PDB entry 8W9F | electron microscopy, 4.40 A resolution (low resolution: residue-level contacts below are approximate; hydrogen-bond / salt-bridge calls are withheld) | chains e and j of the 17 polymer chains in the assembly

== Chain e ==
Name: Histone H3.1
Source organism: Homo sapiens
UniProtKB: P68431 (H31_HUMAN); residues 0-135 here correspond to UniProt positions 1-136 (UniProt number = residue number + 1)
Chain sequence (136 residues; row label = number of the first residue in the row; numbering starts at 0):
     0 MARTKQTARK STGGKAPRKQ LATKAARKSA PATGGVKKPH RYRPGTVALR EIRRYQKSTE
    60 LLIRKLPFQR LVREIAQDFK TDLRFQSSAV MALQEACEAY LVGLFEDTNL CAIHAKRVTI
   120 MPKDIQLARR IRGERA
Disordered / not traced: 0-36
UniProt features mapped onto this chain:
  - modified residue: Arg2 (Asymmetric dimethylarginine), Thr3 (Phosphothreonine), Lys4 (Allysine), Gln5 (5-glutamyl dopamine), Thr6 (Phosphothreonine), Arg8 (Citrulline), Lys9 (N6,N6,N6-trimethyllysine), Ser10 (ADP-ribosylserine), Thr11 (Phosphothreonine), Lys14 (N6-(2-hydroxyisobutyryl)lysine), Arg17 (Asymmetric dimethylarginine), Lys18 (N6-(2-hydroxyisobutyryl)lysine), Lys23 (N6-(2-hydroxyisobutyryl)lysine), Arg26 (Citrulline), Lys27 (N6,N6,N6-trimethyllysine), Ser28 (ADP-ribosylserine), Lys36 (N6,N6,N6-trimethyllysine), Lys37 (N6-methyllysine), Tyr41 (Phosphotyrosine), Lys56 (N6,N6,N6-trimethyllysine) and 8 more in UniProt
  - lipidation: Lys18 (N6-decanoyllysine)

== Chain j ==
Molecule: 3-DNA
Source organism: Homo sapiens
Sequence (147 nucleotides; each row starts with the number of its first residue; numbers below 1 keep their minus sign (DA-73 is residue -73)):
   -73 ATCAATATCC ACCTGCAGAT ACTACCAAAA GTGTATTTGG AAACTGCTCC ATCAAAAGGC
   -13 ATGTTCAGCT GGATTCCAGC TGAACATGCC TTTTGATGGA GCAGTTTCCA AATACACTTT
    47 TGGTAGTATC TGCAGGTGGA TATTGAT

== How chain e and chain j interact ==
Pairs across the interface (20):
  His39(e) - DG71(j)
  Arg40(e) - DG71(j)
  Tyr41(e) - DG71(j)
  Arg42(e) - DC-5(j)
  Arg42(e) - DG71(j)
  Thr45(e) - DG71(j)
  Arg63(e) - DC-14(j)
  Arg63(e) - DA-13(j)
  Arg72(e) - DA-23(j)
  Arg83(e) - DC-24(j)
  Arg83(e) - DA-23(j)
  Phe84(e) - DC-24(j)
  Phe84(e) - DA-23(j)
  Gln85(e) - DC-24(j)
  Ser86(e) - DC-24(j)
  Arg116(e) - DG-3(j)
  Val117(e) - DG-3(j)
  Thr118(e) - DT-4(j)
  Thr118(e) - DG-3(j)
  Met120(e) - DG-2(j)
Also at the interface, not in a pair above, chain e (16 interface residues in all): Lys115
Also at the interface, not in a pair above, chain j (11 interface residues in all): DT70, DA72

== Overview ==
Chain e and chain j form an interface of 16 and 11 residues respectively.
Here chain e is Histone H3.1 and chain j is 3-DNA, both from Homo sapiens. Entry 8W9F (Cryo-EM structure of
the Rpd3S-nucleosome complex from budding yeast in State 3) was determined by electron microscopy (same
publication as 8W9C, 8W9D and 8W9E).
